Entry 6X9T (electron microscopy, 3.20 A resolution); this record covers chains A and B of the 4 polymer chains in the assembly.

Chain A:
Name: HIV-1 Envelope Glycoprotein BG505 SOSIP.664 gp120
From: Human immunodeficiency virus 1
UniProtKB: Q2N0S6 (Q2N0S6_9HIV1); the construct lacks a stretch of the UniProt sequence and is renumbered around it, so the offset changes along the chain: 31-141 = UniProt 30-140; 150-185 = UniProt 141-176; 187-309 = UniProt 186-308; 312-323 = UniProt 309-320; 2 more segments
Sequence (516 residues; row label = number of the first residue in the row; note: 12 numbers in that range are skipped by the numbering (no residue carries them; nothing is unmodelled there); a row labelled like 185A-185I holds insertion residues (185A, then the next letters in order); numbers below 1 keep their minus sign (Met-4 is residue -4)):
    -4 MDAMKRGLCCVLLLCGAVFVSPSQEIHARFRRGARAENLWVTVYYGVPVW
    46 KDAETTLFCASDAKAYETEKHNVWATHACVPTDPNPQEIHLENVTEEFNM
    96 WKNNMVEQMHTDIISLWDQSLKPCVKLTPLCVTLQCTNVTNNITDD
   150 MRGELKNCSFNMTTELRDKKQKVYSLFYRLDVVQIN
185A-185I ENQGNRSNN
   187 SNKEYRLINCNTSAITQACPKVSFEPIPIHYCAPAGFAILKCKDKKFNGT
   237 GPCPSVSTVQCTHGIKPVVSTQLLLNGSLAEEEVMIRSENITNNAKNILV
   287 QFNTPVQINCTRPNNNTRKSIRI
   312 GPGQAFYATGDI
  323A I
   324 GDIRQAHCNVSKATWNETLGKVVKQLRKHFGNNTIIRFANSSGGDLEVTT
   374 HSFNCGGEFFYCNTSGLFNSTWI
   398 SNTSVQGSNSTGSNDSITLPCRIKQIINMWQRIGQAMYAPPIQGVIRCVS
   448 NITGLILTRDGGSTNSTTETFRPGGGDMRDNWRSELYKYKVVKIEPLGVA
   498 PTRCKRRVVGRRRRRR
Not modelled in the structure: -4 to 34, 58-65, 185A-185I, 398-411, 459-462, 504-513
Differences from the reference sequence: expression tag (-4 to 30, 509-513); engineered mutation Asn332 (Thr330 in Q2N0S6), Cys501 (Ala498 in Q2N0S6)
Disulfide bonds: Cys119-Cys205, Cys126-Cys196, Cys131-Cys157, Cys218-Cys247, Cys228-Cys239, Cys296-Cys331, Cys378-Cys445, Cys385-Cys418
Glycans and other covalent adducts: N-acetylglucosamine (NAG) linked to Asn88, Asn133, Asn137, Asn156, Asn160, Asn197, Asn234, Asn262, Asn276, Asn295, Asn301, Asn332, Asn339, Asn355, Asn363, Asn386, Asn392, Asn448

Chain B:
Name: HIV-1 Envelope Glycoprotein BG505 SOSIP.664 gp41
From: Human immunodeficiency virus 1
UniProtKB: Q2N0S6 (Q2N0S6_9HIV1); residues 512-664 here correspond to UniProt positions 509-661 (UniProt number = residue number - 3)
Sequence (153 residues; numbered 512 to 664; the number before each row is that of its first residue):
   512 AVGIGAVFLGFLGAAGSTMGAASMTLTVQARNLLSGIVQQQSNLLRAPEA
   562 QQHLLKLTVWGIKQLQARVLAVERYLRDQQLLGIWGCSGKLICCTNVPWN
   612 SSWSNRNLSEIWDNMTWLQWDKEISNYTQIIYGLLEESQNQQEKNEQDLL
   662 ALD
Not modelled in the structure: 512-518, 546-567, 662-664
Differences from the reference sequence: engineered mutation Pro559 (Ile556 in Q2N0S6), Cys605 (Thr602 in Q2N0S6)
Disulfide bonds: Cys598-Cys604
Glycans and other covalent adducts: N-acetylglucosamine (NAG) linked to Asn611, Asn618, Asn625, Asn637
Small-molecule neighbours: N-acetylglucosamine (NAG; 2-acetamido-2-deoxy-beta-D-glucopyranose): Leu520, Gly524, Ser528
What the authors report for this chain:
  - post-translational modification sites: Asn611, Asn637

How chain A and chain B interact:
Residue-residue contacts (83; chain A residue first):
  Trp35(A) with Val608(B); Trp610(B)
  Val36(A) with Thr606(B), hydrogen bond (backbone-side chain); Val608(B), hydrogen bond (backbone-backbone); Trp610(B), hydrophobic
  Thr37(A) with Ile603(B); Cys604(B)
  Val38(A) with Leu593(B), hydrophobic; Trp596(B), hydrophobic; Leu602(B); Ile603(B); Cys604(B), hydrogen bond (backbone-backbone); Thr606(B)
  Tyr39(A) with Leu602(B); Ile603(B), hydrophobic; Trp623(B); Trp628(B), hydrophobic
  Tyr40(A) with Leu537(B); Leu544(B); Tyr586(B); Asp589(B); Gln590(B); Leu602(B), hydrogen bond (backbone-backbone)
  Gly41(A) with Leu537(B); Gln540(B), hydrogen bond (backbone-side chain)
  Val42(A) with Leu537(B); Trp628(B), hydrophobic
  Pro43(A) with Ala526(B)
  Val44(A) with Trp628(B); Leu629(B), hydrophobic; Asp632(B)
  Trp45(A) with Leu523(B), hydrophobic; Ala526(B), hydrophobic; Leu629(B)
  Lys46(A) with Asp632(B), salt bridge
  Thr51(A) with Lys574(B)
  His72(A) with Leu568(B)
  Ala73(A) with Leu568(B), hydrophobic; Trp571(B)
  Val75(A) with Gln575(B)
  Ile84(A) with Gly521(B); Phe522(B)
  Leu86(A) with Leu523(B)
  Glu87(A) with Gly527(B)
  Asn88(A) with Gly527(B)
  Val89(A) with Gly527(B)
  Asp107(A) with Lys574(B), salt bridge
  Gln114(A) with Leu568(B); Val570(B)
  Ala221(A) with Asn543(B); Leu545(B), hydrophobic; Ala582(B)
  Gly222(A) with Asn543(B); Arg585(B)
  Thr244(A) with Leu523(B)
  Lys490(A) with Arg585(B)
  Ile491(A) with Arg585(B), hydrogen bond (backbone-side chain)
  Pro493(A) with Leu544(B), hydrophobic; Asp589(B)
  Leu494(A) with Asp589(B); Leu592(B), hydrophobic; Leu593(B), hydrophobic
  Val496(A) with Trp631(B), hydrogen bond (backbone-side chain); Ile635(B)
  Ala497(A) with Met530(B), hydrophobic; Trp623(B), hydrophobic; Trp631(B)
  Pro498(A) with Trp610(B), hydrophobic; Leu619(B); Ile622(B), hydrophobic; Trp623(B), hydrogen bond (backbone-side chain); Trp631(B)
  Thr499(A) with Trp623(B)
  Cys501(A) with Cys605(B), disulfide
  Lys502(A) with Cys605(B), hydrogen bond (backbone-side chain); Thr606(B)
  Arg503(A) with Trp596(B), hydrogen bond (side chain-backbone); Gly597(B); Cys604(B); Cys605(B), hydrogen bond (side chain-backbone); Thr606(B), hydrogen bond (backbone-backbone); Gln650(B), hydrogen bond; Gln653(B), hydrogen bond
Also at the interface, not in a pair above, chain A (44 interface residues in all): Cys54, Cys74, Leu111, Pro220, Ala224, Gly495, Arg500
Also at the interface, not in a pair above, chain B (56 interface residues in all): Gly524, Ala525, Ala533, Ser534, Thr536, Ala541, Ala578, Cys598, Asn607, Pro609, Trp614, Ile642, Tyr643, Leu646
Cross-chain cystine bridges: Cys501(A)-Cys605(B)

Summary:
Chain A and chain B form an interface of 44 and 56 residues respectively; the contacts include 1 disulfide
bond, 14 hydrogen bonds and 2 salt bridges. Polar pairs include Lys46(A)-Asp632(B), Asp107(A)-Lys574(B) and
Val36(A)-Thr606(B). Bound to chain B: N-acetylglucosamine. The paper reports modification sites Asn611(B) and
Asn637(B).
Here chain A is HIV-1 Envelope Glycoprotein BG505 SOSIP.664 gp120 and chain B is HIV-1 Envelope Glycoprotein
BG505 SOSIP.664 gp41, both from Human immunodeficiency virus 1. Entry 6X9T (HIV-1 Envelope Glycoprotein BG505
SOSIP.664 expressed in HEK293S cells in complex with RM20A3 Fab) was determined by electron microscopy
together with 6X9R, 6X9S, 6X9U and 6X9V from the same study.
